Entry 8Z21 (electron microscopy, 3.17 A resolution); this record covers chains C and D of the 4 polymer chains in the assembly.

Chain C:
Protein: Oligopeptide transport ATP-binding protein OppD
Organism: Escherichia coli K-12
Notes: EC 7.4.2.6
UniProt: P76027 (OPPD_ECOLI); residue numbers follow UniProt; this construct covers 1-336
Amino-acid sequence (336 residues; row label = number of the first residue in the row):
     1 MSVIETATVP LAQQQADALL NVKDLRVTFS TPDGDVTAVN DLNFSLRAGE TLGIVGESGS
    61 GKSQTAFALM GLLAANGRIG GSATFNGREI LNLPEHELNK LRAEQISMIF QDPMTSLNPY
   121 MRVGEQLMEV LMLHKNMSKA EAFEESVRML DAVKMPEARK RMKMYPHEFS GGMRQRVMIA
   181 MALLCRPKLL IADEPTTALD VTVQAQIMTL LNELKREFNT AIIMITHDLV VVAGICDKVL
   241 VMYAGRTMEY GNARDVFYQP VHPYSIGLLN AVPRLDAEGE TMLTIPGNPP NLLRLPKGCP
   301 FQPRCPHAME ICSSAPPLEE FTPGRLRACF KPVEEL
Disordered / not traced: 1-9
Curated features (UniProtKB/Swiss-Prot):
  - binding site (ATP): G56 to S63
Metal / ion sites: 4Fe-4S cluster Fe: C299, C305, C312, C329
Residues lining bound ligands: 4Fe-4S cluster (SF4): H262, P263, C299, F301, Q302, C305, H307, C312, P316, C329, F330, K331

Chain D:
Protein: Oligopeptide transport ATP-binding protein OppF
Organism: Escherichia coli K-12
Notes: EC 7.4.2.6
UniProt: P77737 (OPPF_ECOLI); residue numbers follow UniProt; this construct covers 1-333
Amino-acid sequence (333 residues; row label = number of the first residue in the row):
     1 MNAVTEGRKV LLEIADLKVH FEIKDGKQWF WQPPKTLKAV DGVTLRLYEG ETLGVVGESG
    61 CGKSTFARAI IGLVKATDGH VAWLGKELLG MKPDEWRAVR SDIQMIFQDP LASLNPRMTI
   121 GEIIAEPLRT YHPKMSRQEV RERVKAMMLK VGLLPNLINR YPHEFSGGQC QRIGIARALI
   181 LEPKLIICDE PVSALDVSIQ AQVVNLLQQL QREMGLSLIF IAHDLAVVKH ISDRVLVMYL
   241 GHAVELGTYD EVYHNPLHPY TRALMSAVPI PDPDLEKNKT IQLLEGELPS PINPPSGCVF
   301 RTRCPIAGPE CAKTRPVLEG SFRHSVSCLK VDP
Disordered / not traced: 1-5
Curated features (UniProtKB/Swiss-Prot):
  - binding site (ATP): G57 to S64
Metal / ion sites: 4Fe-4S cluster Fe: C298, C304, C311, C328
Residues lining bound ligands: 4Fe-4S cluster (SF4): H258, P259, C298, F300, R301, C304, I306, C311, P316, C328, L329, K330

Chain C / chain D interface:
Pairs across the interface (64):
  E57(C) with D196(D); V197(D), hydrogen bond (side chain-backbone); S198(D), hydrogen bond
  S58(C) with D196(D), hydrogen bond (backbone-side chain)
  S170(C) with E287(D), hydrogen bond
  M173(C) with E287(D)
  D200(C) with E58(D)
  V201(C) with A267(D); V268(D)
  T202(C) with E58(D); A267(D)
  Q204(C) with P269(D)
  A205(C) with A267(D), hydrophobic
  Q206(C) with L284(D)
  H227(C) with V197(D)
  V230(C) with P269(D), hydrophobic; I270(D); P271(D), hydrophobic
  A233(C) with I270(D); P273(D); K277(D)
  G234(C) with E276(D); K277(D)
  C236(C) with K277(D), hydrogen bond (backbone-side chain)
  R254(C) with D274(D), salt bridge
  F257(C) with P271(D); P273(D)
  Y258(C) with D272(D); P273(D); D274(D), hydrogen bond (side chain-backbone)
  L268(C) with V197(D), hydrophobic
  V272(C) with V197(D), hydrophobic; P271(D), hydrophobic
  P273(C) with A226(D); V227(D), hydrophobic
  R274(C) with P271(D), hydrogen bond (side chain-backbone); D272(D), salt bridge
  L275(C) with A226(D), hydrophobic; K229(D), hydrogen bond (backbone-side chain); V268(D), hydrophobic
  E278(C) with K229(D), salt bridge; Y249(D); H254(D), salt bridge
  G279(C) with H230(D)
  E280(C) with Q208(D); H230(D)
  T281(C) with H230(D)
  M282(C) with A201(D), hydrophobic; V204(D), hydrophobic; N205(D), hydrogen bond (backbone-side chain); H230(D)
  T284(C) with S198(D), hydrogen bond (side chain-backbone); A201(D); Q202(D); N205(D)
  I285(C) with Q202(D), hydrogen bond (backbone-side chain)
  P286(C) with Q202(D)
  G287(C) with I199(D); Q202(D), hydrogen bond (backbone-side chain)
  N288(C) with S166(D); Q169(D)
  P289(C) with I199(D)
  R304(C) with S198(D), hydrogen bond; I199(D)
Also at the interface, not in a pair above, chain C (41 interface residues in all): T209, V231, D237, A253, A271, D276
Also at the interface, not in a pair above, chain D (38 interface residues in all): H223, D224, L225, Y253, L264, I281, L283, R303

In short:
The interface between chain C and chain D involves 41 residues on one side and 38 on the other, with 13
hydrogen bonds and 4 salt bridges. Polar contacts include R254(C)-D274(D), R274(C)-D272(D) and
E278(C)-K229(D). Bound to chain C: 4Fe-4S cluster.
Here chain C is Oligopeptide transport ATP-binding protein OppD and chain D is Oligopeptide transport
ATP-binding protein OppF, both from Escherichia coli K-12. Entry 8Z21 (Cryo-EM structure of Escherichia coli
OppBCDF in the resting state) was determined by electron microscopy.
